7TY1 - chain A; structure by X-ray diffraction, 1.80 A resolution.

== Chain A ==
Name: Eosinophil cationic protein
Source organism: Macaca fascicularis
Notes: EC 3.1.27.-
UniProtKB: P47779 (ECP_MACFA); residues 1-133 here correspond to UniProt positions 28-160 (UniProt number = residue number + 27)
Sequence (134 residues; numbered 0 to 133; the number before each row is that of its first residue; numbering starts at 0):
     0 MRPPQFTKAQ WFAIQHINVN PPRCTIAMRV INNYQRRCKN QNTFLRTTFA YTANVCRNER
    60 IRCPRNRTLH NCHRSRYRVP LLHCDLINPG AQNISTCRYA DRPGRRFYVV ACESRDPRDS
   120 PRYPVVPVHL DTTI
Differences from the reference sequence: initiating methionine (0)
Cystine bridges: C23-C83, C37-C96, C55-C111, C62-C71
Curated features (UniProtKB/Swiss-Prot):
  - active site: H15 (Proton acceptor), H128 (Proton donor)
  - binding site (substrate): K38 to T42
  - modified residue: Y33 (3'-nitrotyrosine)
  - glycosylation (N-linked (GlcNAc...) asparagine): N65, N92

== Summary ==
From UniProt: active-site residues H15 and H128 and 5 substrate-binding residues.
Chain A is Eosinophil cationic protein (Macaca fascicularis); the structure, Crystal structure of apo
eosinophil cationic protein (ribonuclease 3) from Macaca fascicularis (MfECP), was determined by X-ray
diffraction, deposited together with 8G9A and 8F5X.
